Entry 7CYQ (electron microscopy, 2.83 A resolution); this record covers chains C and D of the 9 polymer chains in the assembly.

== Chain C ==
Name: Non-structural protein 7
Organism: Severe acute respiratory syndrome coronavirus 2
UniProtKB: P0DTD1 (R1AB_SARS2); residues 1-83 here correspond to UniProt positions 3860-3942 (UniProt number = residue number + 3859)
Amino-acid sequence (83 residues; row label = number of the first residue in the row):
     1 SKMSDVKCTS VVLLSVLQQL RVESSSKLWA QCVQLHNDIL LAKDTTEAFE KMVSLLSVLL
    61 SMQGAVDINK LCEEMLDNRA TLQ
Disordered / not traced: 1, 74-83
UniProt features mapped onto this chain:
  - site: Q83 (Cleavage)

== Chain D ==
Name: Non-structural protein 8
Organism: Severe acute respiratory syndrome coronavirus 2
UniProtKB: P0DTD1 (R1AB_SARS2); residues 1-198 here correspond to UniProt positions 3943-4140 (UniProt number = residue number + 3942)
Amino-acid sequence (198 residues; row label = number of the first residue in the row):
     1 AIASEFSSLP SYAAFATAQE AYEQAVANGD SEVVLKKLKK SLNVAKSEFD RDAAMQRKLE
    61 KMADQAMTQM YKQARSEDKR AKVTSAMQTM LFTMLRKLDN DALNNIINNA RDGCVPLNII
   121 PLTTAAKLMV VIPDYNTYKN TCDGTTFTYA SALWEIQQVV DADSKIVQLS EISMDNSPNL
   181 AWPLIVTALR ANSAVKLQ
Disordered / not traced: 1-5, 192-198
UniProt features mapped onto this chain:
  - site: Q198 (Cleavage)

== Interface between chain C and chain D ==
Residue-residue contacts - 41 pairs, chain C then chain D:
  K2(C) - L98(D)  hydrogen bond (side chain-backbone)
  V6(C) - L98(D)  hydrophobic
  C8(C) - M94(D)
  T9(C) - L91(D)
  T9(C) - M94(D)
  T9(C) - L98(D)
  V12(C) - L91(D)  hydrophobic
  V12(C) - M94(D)  hydrophobic
  S15(C) - M87(D)
  V16(C) - L91(D)  hydrophobic
  Q19(C) - V83(D)
  Q19(C) - T84(D)
  Q19(C) - M87(D)
  L28(C) - I119(D)  hydrophobic
  Q31(C) - I119(D)
  F49(C) - L98(D)  hydrophobic
  F49(C) - N100(D)
  F49(C) - L103(D)  hydrophobic
  E50(C) - L122(D)
  V53(C) - L103(D)  hydrophobic
  V53(C) - I106(D)  hydrophobic
  S54(C) - I119(D)
  S54(C) - I120(D)
  S54(C) - L122(D)
  L56(C) - L103(D)  hydrophobic
  L56(C) - I106(D)  hydrophobic
  L56(C) - I107(D)  hydrophobic
  S57(C) - I120(D)  hydrogen bond (side chain-backbone)
  V58(C) - I119(D)  hydrophobic
  L60(C) - I106(D)  hydrophobic
  L60(C) - A110(D)  hydrophobic
  L60(C) - V115(D)
  S61(C) - P116(D)
  D67(C) - F92(D)
  I68(C) - R111(D)
  K70(C) - Q88(D)  hydrogen bond
  K70(C) - F92(D)
  K70(C) - R96(D)
  L71(C) - I107(D)  hydrophobic
  L71(C) - R111(D)  hydrogen bond (backbone-side chain)
  E73(C) - R96(D)  salt bridge
Other interface residues (no listed pair), chain C (32 interface residues in all): D5, L13, L20, K51, M52, L59, Q63, A65
Other interface residues (no listed pair), chain D (24 interface residues in all): M90, L95, A102, A150

== In short ==
The interface between chain C and chain D involves 32 residues on one side and 24 on the other; the contacts
include 4 hydrogen bonds and 1 salt bridge. Polar contacts include E73(C)-R96(D), K2(C)-L98(D) and
S57(C)-I120(D).
Chain C is Non-structural protein 7 and chain D is Non-structural protein 8, both from Severe acute
respiratory syndrome coronavirus 2; the structure, Cryo-EM structure of an extended SARS-CoV-2 replication and
transcription complex reveals an intermediate state in cap ..., was determined by electron microscopy.
